6W6V - chains A and F of the 11 polymer chains in the assembly; structure by electron microscopy, 3.00 A resolution.

# Chain A
Molecule: RNA component of RNase MRP NME1
Source organism: Saccharomyces cerevisiae S288C
Sequence (340 nucleotides; numbered 1 to 340; the number before each row is that of its first residue):
     1 AAUCCAUGACCAAAGAAUCGUCACAAAUCGAAGCUUACAAAAUGGAGUAA
    51 AAUUUUUUUUACUCAGUAAUAUGCUUUGGGUUGAAAGUCUCCCACCAAUU
   101 CGUAUGCGGAAAACGUAAUGAGAUUUAAAAAUUUUAAAUUGUUUAAAUCA
   151 ACUCAUUAAGGAGGAUGCCCUUGGGUAUUCUGCUUCUUGACCUGGUACCU
   201 CUAUUGCAGGGUACUGGUGUUUUCUUCGGUACUGGAUUCCGUUUGUAUGG
   251 AAUCUAAACCAUAGUUAUGACGAUUGCUCUUUCCCGUGCUGGAUCGAGUA
   301 ACCCAAUGGAGCUUACUAUUCUUGGUCCAUGGAUUCACCC
Disordered / not traced: 1, 53-56, 132-143, 170-173, 203-207, 220-224, 242-246, 285-289, 336-340
What the authors report for this chain:
  - contacts within the chain: A84-U314

# Chain F
Name: Ribonucleases P/MRP protein subunit POP6
Source organism: Saccharomyces cerevisiae S288C
Notes: EC 3.1.26.5
Reference sequence: P53218 (POP6_YEAST); residue numbers follow UniProt; this construct covers 1-158
Chain sequence (158 residues; each row starts with the number of its first residue):
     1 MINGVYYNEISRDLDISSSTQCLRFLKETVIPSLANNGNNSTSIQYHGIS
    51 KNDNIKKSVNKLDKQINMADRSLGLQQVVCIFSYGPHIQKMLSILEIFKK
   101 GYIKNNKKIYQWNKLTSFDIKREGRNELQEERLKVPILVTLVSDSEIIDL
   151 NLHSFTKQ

# How chain A and chain F interact
Contacting residue pairs (29):
  A25(A) - Arg132(F)  hydrogen bond to the base
  A39(A) - Gln89(F)  base contact
  A41(A) - Gln89(F)  sugar contact
  A42(A) - Ser93(F)  hydrogen bond to the phosphate
  A42(A) - Glu96(F)  base contact
  A42(A) - Ile97(F)  base contact
  G44(A) - Ile55(F)  phosphate contact
  G44(A) - Lys56(F)  base contact
  G44(A) - Val59(F)  base contact
  G44(A) - Asn60(F)  base contact
  G44(A) - Ile97(F)  base contact
  G45(A) - Lys51(F)  base contact
  G45(A) - Asn54(F)  phosphate contact
  G45(A) - Ile55(F)  phosphate contact
  G45(A) - Lys56(F)  phosphate contact
  G45(A) - Lys90(F)  hydrogen bond to the base
  A46(A) - Asn54(F)  phosphate contact
  U58(A) - Lys64(F)  salt bridge to the phosphate
  U59(A) - Lys61(F)  salt bridge to the phosphate
  U60(A) - Lys61(F)  salt bridge to the phosphate
  C62(A) - Thr20(F)  phosphate contact
  C62(A) - Asn52(F)  base contact
  U63(A) - Asn52(F)  base contact
  C64(A) - Lys51(F)  base contact
  C64(A) - Asn52(F)  hydrogen bond to the base
  A71(A) - Leu133(F)  base contact
  A71(A) - Lys134(F)  base contact
  G73(A) - Arg125(F)  phosphate contact
  C74(A) - Arg125(F)  salt bridge to the phosphate
Other interface residues (no listed pair), chain A (19 interface residues in all): A61, A65, U72

# Overview
The chain A/chain F interface involves 19 residues from each chain, with 4 hydrogen bonds and 4 salt bridges.
Polar contacts include A25(A)-Arg132(F), G45(A)-Lys90(F) and C64(A)-Asn52(F). From the paper: contacts within
the chain involving A84(A) and U314(A).
Chain A is RNA component of RNase MRP NME1 and chain F is Ribonucleases P/MRP protein subunit POP6, both from
Saccharomyces cerevisiae S288C; the structure, Structure of yeast RNase MRP holoenzyme, was determined by
electron microscopy.
